PDB entry 7KAO | electron microscopy, 4.00 A resolution | chains E and F of the 6 polymer chains in the assembly

# Chain E
Protein: Translocation protein SEC66
From: Saccharomyces cerevisiae (strain ATCC 204508 / S288c)
UniProtKB: P33754 (SEC66_YEAST); residue numbers follow UniProt; this construct covers 1-206
Amino-acid sequence (206 residues; each row starts with the number of its first residue):
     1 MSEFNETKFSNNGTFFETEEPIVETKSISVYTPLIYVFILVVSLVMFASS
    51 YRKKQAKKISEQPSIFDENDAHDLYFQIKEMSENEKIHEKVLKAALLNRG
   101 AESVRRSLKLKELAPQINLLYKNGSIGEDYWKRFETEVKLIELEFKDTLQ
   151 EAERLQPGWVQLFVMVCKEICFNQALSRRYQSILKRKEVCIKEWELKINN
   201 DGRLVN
Not modelled in the structure: 1-68

# Chain F
Protein: Translocation protein SEC72
From: Saccharomyces cerevisiae (strain ATCC 204508 / S288c)
UniProtKB: P39742 (SEC72_YEAST); residues 1-193 here = UniProt positions 1-193
Amino-acid sequence (193 residues; each row starts with the number of its first residue):
     1 MVTLEYNANSKLITASDAVVALSTETNIDQINVLTTSLIGETNPNFTPQP
    51 NEALSKMIKGLFESGMKNLQQKKLNEALKNVSLAIEMAQRKRAPWEAFAI
   101 QLPELHFMLRSKIDLCLILGKHLEALQDLDFLLGTGLIQPDVFVRKADCL
   151 LKLRQWEEARATCERGLALAPEDMKLRALLIETARNLAEYNGE
Not modelled in the structure: 1-2, 193

# Chain E / chain F interface
Contacting residue pairs - 66 pairs, chain E then chain F:
  Ala-71(E) with Asn-27(F)
  Leu-74(E) with Ile-31(F), hydrophobic
  Gln-77(E) with Thr-3(F); Leu-4(F)
  Ile-78(E) with Ile-13(F), hydrophobic
  Met-81(E) with Leu-4(F), hydrophobic; Tyr-6(F), hydrophobic
  Ile-87(E) with Tyr-6(F), hydrophobic
  His-88(E) with Tyr-6(F), hydrogen bond (backbone-side chain); Lys-11(F), hydrogen bond
  Lys-90(E) with Leu-38(F)
  Val-91(E) with Thr-35(F)
  Ala-94(E) with Leu-34(F); Thr-35(F)
  Ala-95(E) with Ile-31(F), hydrophobic
  Leu-97(E) with Phe-46(F), hydrophobic
  Asn-98(E) with Asn-27(F); Gln-30(F); Ile-31(F); Leu-34(F)
  Trp-159(E) with Asn-45(F)
  Leu-162(E) with Asn-45(F); Phe-46(F)
  Met-165(E) with Pro-48(F), hydrophobic
  Val-166(E) with Phe-46(F), hydrophobic
  Glu-169(E) with Pro-48(F); Pro-94(F); Trp-95(F); Glu-96(F)
  Ile-170(E) with Pro-94(F); Trp-95(F)
  Phe-172(E) with Phe-98(F), hydrophobic
  Asn-173(E) with Ala-93(F); Pro-94(F), hydrogen bond (side chain-backbone); Glu-96(F), hydrogen bond (side chain-backbone); Phe-98(F); Gln-101(F), hydrogen bond
  Gln-174(E) with Gln-30(F), hydrogen bond
  Leu-176(E) with Leu-102(F), hydrophobic; Leu-105(F), hydrophobic; Phe-131(F), hydrophobic; Thr-135(F)
  Ser-177(E) with Gln-89(F)
  Arg-178(E) with Gln-30(F)
  Arg-179(E) with Asp-130(F); Phe-131(F)
  Tyr-180(E) with Ile-85(F); Glu-86(F), hydrogen bond; Gln-89(F)
  Gln-181(E) with Arg-90(F)
  Ile-183(E) with Asp-128(F)
  Arg-186(E) with Gln-127(F); Asp-130(F), salt bridge
  Lys-187(E) with Leu-123(F)
  Cys-190(E) with Leu-123(F), hydrophobic; Gln-127(F)
  Ile-191(E) with Leu-123(F), hydrophobic
  Trp-194(E) with Leu-153(F), hydrophobic; Gln-155(F); Glu-158(F)
  Ile-198(E) with Leu-123(F), hydrophobic
  Asp-201(E) with Lys-121(F), hydrogen bond (backbone-side chain)
  Arg-203(E) with Leu-119(F), hydrogen bond (side chain-backbone); Gly-120(F)
  Leu-204(E) with Lys-152(F); Leu-153(F), hydrophobic
Interface residues without a listed pair, chain E (42 interface residues in all): Lys-93, Leu-196, Gly-202, Asn-206
Interface residues without a listed pair, chain F (48 interface residues in all): Ile-28, Ile-39, Glu-41, Pro-44, Lys-112, His-122, Glu-124, Leu-126, Arg-154

# Overview
42 residues of chain E and 48 residues of chain F are in contact; the contacts include 9 hydrogen bonds and 1
salt bridge. Among the polar pairs are Arg-186(E)/Asp-130(F), His-88(E)/Tyr-6(F) and His-88(E)/Lys-11(F).
Here chain E is Translocation protein SEC66 and chain F is Translocation protein SEC72, both from
Saccharomyces cerevisiae (strain ATCC 204508 / S288c). Entry 7KAO (Cryo-EM structure of the Sec complex from
S. cerevisiae, Sec61 pore mutant, class without Sec62) was determined by electron microscopy (same publication
as 7KAH, 7KAI, 7KAJ, 7KAK, 7KAL, 7KAM and 8 further entries).
